PDB entry 2OPQ | X-ray diffraction, 2.80 A resolution | chains A and B

== Chain A ==
Name: Reverse transcriptase/ribonuclease H
Organism: HIV-1 M:B_HXB2R
Notes: EC 2.7.7.49; fragment: p66
UniProt: P04585 (POL_HV1H2); residues 4-537 here correspond to UniProt positions 591-1124 (UniProt number = residue number + 587)
Amino-acid sequence (534 residues; each row starts with the number of its first residue):
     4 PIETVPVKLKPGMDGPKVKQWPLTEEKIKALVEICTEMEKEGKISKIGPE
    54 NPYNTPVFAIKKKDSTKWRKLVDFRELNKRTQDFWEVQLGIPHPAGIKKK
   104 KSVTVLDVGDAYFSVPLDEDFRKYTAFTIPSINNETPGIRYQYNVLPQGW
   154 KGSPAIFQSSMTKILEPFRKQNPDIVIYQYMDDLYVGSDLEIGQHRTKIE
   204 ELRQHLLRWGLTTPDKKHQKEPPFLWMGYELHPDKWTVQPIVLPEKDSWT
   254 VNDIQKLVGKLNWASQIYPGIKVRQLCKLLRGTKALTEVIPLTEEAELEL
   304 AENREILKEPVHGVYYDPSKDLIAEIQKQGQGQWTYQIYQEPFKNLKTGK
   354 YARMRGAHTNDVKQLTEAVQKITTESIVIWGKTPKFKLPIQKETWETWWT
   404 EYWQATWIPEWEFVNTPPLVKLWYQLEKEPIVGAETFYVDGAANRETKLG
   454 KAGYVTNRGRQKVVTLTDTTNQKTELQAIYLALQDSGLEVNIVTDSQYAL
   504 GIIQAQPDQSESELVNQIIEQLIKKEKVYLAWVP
Disordered / not traced: 64-70, 444-454
Modified residues: Cys280 (3-sulfinoalanine; CSD)
Construct notes: engineered mutation Ile100 (Leu687 in P04585); modified residue (280)
Ligand contacts: HBQ (isopropyl (2S)-2-ethyl-7-fluoro-3-oxo-3,4-dihydroquinoxaline-1(2h)-carboxylate): Pro95, Ile100, Lys101, Lys103, Val106, Val179, Tyr181, Tyr188, Val189, Gly190, Phe227, Trp229, Leu234, His235, Pro236, Tyr318
Swiss-Prot annotation at these positions:
  - region: Phe227 to His235 (RT 'primer grip')
  - motif: Trp398 to Trp414 (Tryptophan repeat motif)
  - binding site (Mg(2+)): Asp110, Asp185, Asp186, Asp443, Glu478, Asp498
  - site: Trp401 (Essential for RT p66/p51 heterodimerization), Trp414 (Essential for RT p66/p51 heterodimerization), Phe440, Tyr441 (Cleavage)

== Chain B ==
Name: p51 RT
Organism: HIV-1 M:B_HXB2R
Notes: EC 2.7.7.49; fragment: p51
UniProt: P04585 (POL_HV1H2); residues 5-428 here correspond to UniProt positions 592-1015 (UniProt number = residue number + 587)
Amino-acid sequence (424 residues; each row starts with the number of its first residue):
     5 IETVPVKLKPGMDGPKVKQWPLTEEKIKALVEICTEMEKEGKISKIGPEN
    55 PYNTPVFAIKKKDSTKWRKLVDFRELNKRTQDFWEVQLGIPHPAGIKKKK
   105 SVTVLDVGDAYFSVPLDEDFRKYTAFTIPSINNETPGIRYQYNVLPQGWK
   155 GSPAIFQSSMTKILEPFRKQNPDIVIYQYMDDLYVGSDLEIGQHRTKIEE
   205 LRQHLLRWGLTTPDKKHQKEPPFLWMGYELHPDKWTVQPIVLPEKDSWTV
   255 NDIQKLVGKLNWASQIYPGIKVRQLCKLLRGTKALTEVIPLTEEAELELA
   305 ENREILKEPVHGVYYDPSKDLIAEIQKQGQGQWTYQIYQEPFKNLKTGKY
   355 ARMRGAHTNDVKQLTEAVQKITTESIVIWGKTPKFKLPIQKETWETWWTE
   405 YWQATWIPEWEFVNTPPLVKLWYQ
Disordered / not traced: 88-95, 214-224, 357-361
Construct notes: engineered mutation Ile100 (Leu687 in P04585)
Swiss-Prot annotation at these positions:
  - region: Phe227 to His235 (RT 'primer grip')
  - motif: Trp398 to Trp414 (Tryptophan repeat motif)
  - binding site (Mg(2+)): Asp110, Asp185, Asp186
  - site (Essential for RT p66/p51 heterodimerization): Trp401, Trp414

== Chain A / chain B interface ==
Contacting residue pairs (101; chain A residue first):
  Val8(A) - Pro52(B)
  Val8(A) - Glu53(B)
  Pro9(A) - Glu53(B)
  Gln85(A) - Glu53(B)  hydrogen bond (side chain-backbone)
  Asp86(A) - Lys20(B)  salt bridge
  Asp86(A) - Pro55(B)
  Phe87(A) - Pro52(B)
  Phe87(A) - Pro55(B)
  Trp88(A) - Pro52(B)  hydrogen bond (backbone-backbone)
  Trp88(A) - Asn54(B)
  Trp88(A) - Pro55(B)
  Trp88(A) - Asn57(B)
  Trp88(A) - Arg143(B)
  Leu92(A) - Lys22(B)
  Gly93(A) - Asn137(B)
  Ile94(A) - Asn137(B)  hydrogen bond (backbone-side chain)
  Pro95(A) - Asn136(B)
  Pro95(A) - Asn137(B)
  Pro95(A) - Glu138(B)
  His96(A) - Asn136(B)  hydrogen bond (backbone-side chain)
  Gly99(A) - Asn136(B)
  Gly99(A) - Glu138(B)
  Ile100(A) - Asn136(B)
  Lys101(A) - Glu138(B)  salt bridge
  Ala158(A) - Pro52(B)
  Gln161(A) - Pro140(B)
  Ser162(A) - Pro52(B)
  Tyr181(A) - Asn137(B)
  Tyr181(A) - Glu138(B)
  Arg358(A) - Gln394(B)  hydrogen bond
  Arg358(A) - Glu396(B)  salt bridge
  Glu370(A) - Gln394(B)
  Gln373(A) - Glu396(B)
  Gln373(A) - Thr397(B)
  Gln373(A) - Thr400(B)  hydrogen bond
  Gln373(A) - Trp401(B)
  Thr376(A) - Thr400(B)
  Thr377(A) - Thr400(B)
  Ile380(A) - Leu26(B)
  Ile380(A) - Thr27(B)
  Val381(A) - Pro25(B)  hydrophobic
  Val381(A) - Ile135(B)
  Val381(A) - Asn136(B)  hydrogen bond (backbone-backbone)
  Ile382(A) - Ile135(B)
  Ile382(A) - Asn136(B)
  Trp383(A) - Glu28(B)
  Trp383(A) - Ile135(B)
  Gly384(A) - Thr27(B)
  Gly384(A) - Glu28(B)  hydrogen bond (backbone-backbone)
  Gly384(A) - Ile135(B)
  Trp402(A) - Lys331(B)  hydrogen bond (backbone-side chain)
  Trp402(A) - Asp364(B)  hydrogen bond
  Thr403(A) - Gln334(B)
  Tyr405(A) - Lys331(B)  hydrogen bond (backbone-side chain)
  Trp406(A) - Lys331(B)
  Trp406(A) - Val417(B)
  Trp406(A) - Asn418(B)
  Trp406(A) - Thr419(B)
  Gln407(A) - Lys331(B)
  Gln407(A) - Pro392(B)
  Gln407(A) - Ile393(B)
  Gln407(A) - Gln394(B)
  Gln407(A) - Val417(B)  hydrogen bond (side chain-backbone)
  Gln407(A) - Asn418(B)  hydrogen bond
  Ala408(A) - Trp337(B)  hydrophobic
  Ala408(A) - Asp364(B)
  Ala408(A) - Pro392(B)  hydrogen bond (backbone-backbone)
  Ala408(A) - Ile393(B)
  Thr409(A) - Asp364(B)  hydrogen bond (backbone-side chain)
  Trp410(A) - Asn363(B)
  Trp410(A) - Val365(B)  hydrophobic
  Trp410(A) - Trp401(B)
  Pro412(A) - Trp401(B)
  Pro433(A) - Asn255(B)
  Pro433(A) - Leu289(B)  hydrophobic
  Pro433(A) - Thr290(B)
  Ile434(A) - Thr290(B)
  Val435(A) - Thr290(B)
  Thr439(A) - Lys287(B)
  Thr439(A) - Ala288(B)
  Thr439(A) - Leu289(B)  hydrogen bond (side chain-backbone)
  Tyr441(A) - Gln258(B)
  Tyr441(A) - Thr286(B)
  Tyr441(A) - Lys287(B)  hydrogen bond (side chain-backbone)
  Val458(A) - Thr286(B)
  Asn460(A) - Thr286(B)
  Asn460(A) - Ala288(B)
  Asn494(A) - Leu289(B)
  Val496(A) - Leu289(B)  hydrophobic
  Gln500(A) - Leu422(B)
  Leu503(A) - Pro421(B)  hydrophobic
  Leu503(A) - Leu422(B)  hydrophobic
  Gly504(A) - Pro421(B)
  Gln507(A) - Pro421(B)
  Tyr532(A) - Asn255(B)  hydrogen bond
  Tyr532(A) - Lys259(B)
  Tyr532(A) - Leu289(B)  hydrophobic
  Ala534(A) - Lys259(B)
  Trp535(A) - Lys259(B)
  Trp535(A) - Leu422(B)  hydrophobic
  Val536(A) - Gln258(B)
Interface residues without a listed pair, chain A (61 interface residues in all): Ile159, Thr165, Tyr319, Arg356, Lys385, Gly436, Thr459
Interface residues without a listed pair, chain B (50 interface residues in all): Tyr56, Thr131, Val254, Gly262, Gly333, Tyr405, Trp426

== Overview ==
61 residues of chain A face 50 of chain B across their interface; the contacts include 18 hydrogen bonds and 3
salt bridges. Polar contacts include Asp86(A)-Lys20(B), Lys101(A)-Glu138(B) and Arg358(A)-Glu396(B). Chain A
binds compound HBQ.
Here chain A is Reverse transcriptase/ribonuclease H and chain B is p51 RT, both from HIV-1 M:B_HXB2R. Entry
2OPQ (Crystal Structure of L100I Mutant HIV-1 Reverse Transcriptase in Complex with GW420867X) was determined
by X-ray diffraction, deposited together with 2OPP, 2OPR and 2OPS.
